Entry 8EK9 (X-ray diffraction, 1.40 A resolution); this record covers chain A.

# Chain A
Molecule: Beta-lactamase
Organism: Chromobacterium haemolyticum
Notes: EC 3.5.2.6
UniProtKB: A0A1W0D7S2 (A0A1W0D7S2_9NEIS); residues 24-293 here correspond to UniProt positions 21-290 (UniProt number = residue number - 3)
Amino-acid sequence (270 residues; numbered 24 to 293; the number before each row is that of its first residue):
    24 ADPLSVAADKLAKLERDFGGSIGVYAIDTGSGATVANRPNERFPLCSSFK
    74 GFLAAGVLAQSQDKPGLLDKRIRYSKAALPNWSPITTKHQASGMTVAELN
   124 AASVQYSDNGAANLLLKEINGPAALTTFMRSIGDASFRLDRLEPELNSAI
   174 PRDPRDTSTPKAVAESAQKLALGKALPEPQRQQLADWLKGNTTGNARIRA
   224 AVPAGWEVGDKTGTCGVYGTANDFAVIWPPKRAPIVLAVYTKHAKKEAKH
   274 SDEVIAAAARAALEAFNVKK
Unresolved in the structure: 24-27
Differences from the reference sequence: engineered mutation T150 (Ala147 in A0A1W0D7S2), I173 (Val170 in A0A1W0D7S2), R175 (Gly172 in A0A1W0D7S2)
Disulfides: C69-C238
Covalent attachments: NXL104, bound form (NXL) linked to S70
Small-molecule neighbours: NXL104, bound form (NXL; (2S,5R)-1-formyl-5-[(sulfooxy)amino]piperidine-2-carboxamide): C69, K73, W105, S130, N132, E166, N170, T216, K234, T235, G236, T237
What the authors report for this chain:
  - binding site for NXL104, bound form: S70, W105, S130, N132, E166, N170, T216
  - contacts within the chain: K73-S130 (hydrogen bond), S70-K73 (hydrogen bond)
  - conformationally variable residues (loop rearrangement, side-chain flip): E166, P167, E168, N170
  - catalytic residues: K73

# Summary
Covalently linked NXL104, bound form: at S70. The paper reports the catalytic residue K73; a binding site for
NXL104, bound form at S70, W105 and S130 among others.
Chain A is Beta-lactamase (Chromobacterium haemolyticum); the structure, Crystal structure of the class A
carbapenemase CRH-1 in complex with avibactam at 1.4 Angstrom resolution, was determined by X-ray diffraction
together with 8EHU from the same study.
